Entry 8ZBE (electron microscopy, 3.24 A resolution); this record covers chains A and B of the 6 polymer chains in the assembly.

# Chain A
Name: Beta-2 adrenergic receptor, Somatostatin receptor type 5, lgbit (fusion protein)
From: Homo sapiens
UniProt: chimeric construct of P07550, P35346: residues -23 to 0 from P07550 (ADRB2_HUMAN) positions 1-24 (UniProt number = residue number + 24); residues 1-364 from P35346 positions 1-364 (same numbers)
Chain sequence (570 residues; row label = number of the first residue in the row; numbers below 1 keep their minus sign (Met-47 is residue -47)):
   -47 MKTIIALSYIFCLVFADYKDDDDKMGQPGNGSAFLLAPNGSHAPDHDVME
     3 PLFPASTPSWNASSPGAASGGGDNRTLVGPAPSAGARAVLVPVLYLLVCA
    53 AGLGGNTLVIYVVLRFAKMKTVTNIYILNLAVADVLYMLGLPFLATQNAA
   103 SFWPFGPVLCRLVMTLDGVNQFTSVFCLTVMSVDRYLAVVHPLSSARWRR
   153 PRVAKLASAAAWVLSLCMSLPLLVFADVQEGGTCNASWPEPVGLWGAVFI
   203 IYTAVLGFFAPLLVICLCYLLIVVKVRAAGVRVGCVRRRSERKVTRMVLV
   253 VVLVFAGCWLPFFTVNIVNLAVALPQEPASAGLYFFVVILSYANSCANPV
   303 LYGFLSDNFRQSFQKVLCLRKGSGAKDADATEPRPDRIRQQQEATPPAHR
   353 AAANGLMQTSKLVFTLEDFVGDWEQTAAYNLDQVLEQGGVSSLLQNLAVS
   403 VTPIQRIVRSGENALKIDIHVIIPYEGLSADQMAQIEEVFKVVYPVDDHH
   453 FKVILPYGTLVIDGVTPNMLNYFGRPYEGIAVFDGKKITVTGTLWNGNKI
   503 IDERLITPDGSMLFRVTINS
Unresolved in the structure: -47 to 41, 182-185, 230-238, 318-522
Sequence notes: initiating methionine (-47); expression tag (-46 to -24)
UniProt features mapped onto this chain:
  - glycosylation (N-linked (GlcNAc...) asparagine): Asn-18, Asn-9
Disulfides: Cys112-Cys186

# Chain B
Name: Guanine nucleotide-binding protein G(i) subunit alpha-1
From: Homo sapiens
UniProt: P63096 (GNAI1_HUMAN); residue numbers follow UniProt; this construct covers 1-354
Chain sequence (354 residues; row label = number of the first residue in the row):
     1 MGCTLSAEDKAAVERSKMIDRNLREDGEKAAREVKLLLLGAGESGKSTIV
    51 KQMKIIHEAGYSEEECKQYKAVVYSNTIQSIIAIIRAMGRLKIDFGDSAR
   101 ADDARQLFVLAGAAEEGFMTAELAGVIKRLWKDSGVQACFNRSREYQLND
   151 SAAYYLNDLDRIAQPNYIPTQQDVLRTRVKTTGIVETHFTFKDLHFKMFD
   201 VGAQRSERKKWIHCFEGVTAIIFCVALSDYDLVLAEDEEMNRMHESMKLF
   251 DSICNNKWFTDTSIILFLNKKDLFEEKIKKSPLTICYPEYAGSNTYEEAA
   301 AYIQCQFEDLNKRKDTKEIYTHFTCSTDTKNVQFVFDAVTDVIIKNNLKD
   351 CGLF
Unresolved in the structure: 1-5, 53-181, 235-240, 354
Sequence notes: conflict Ala203 (Gly in P63096), Ser326 (Ala in P63096)
UniProt features mapped onto this chain:
  - region: Lys35 to Thr48 (G1 motif), Asp173 to Thr181 (G2 motif), Phe196 to Gly202, Gln204, Arg205 (G3 motif), Ile265 to Asp272 (G4 motif), Thr324, Cys325, Thr327 to Thr329 (G5 motif)
  - binding site (GTP): Glu43 to Thr48, Ser151, Leu175 to Thr181, Asp200 to Gly202, Gln204, Asn269 to Asp272
  - binding site (Mg(2+)): Ser47, Thr181
  - modified residue: Arg178 (ADP-ribosylarginine), Gln204 (Deamidated glutamine), Cys351 (ADP-ribosylcysteine)
  - lipidation: Gly2 (N-myristoyl glycine), Cys3 (S-palmitoyl cysteine)
  - natural variant: Gly40 (G40C: In NEDHISB; G40R: In NEDHISB), Gly45 (G45D: In NEDHISB), Thr48 (T48I: In NEDHISB; T48K: In NEDHISB), Gln52 (Q52P: In NEDHISB), Ser75 (deletion: In NEDHISB; uncertain significance), Gln172 (deletion: In NEDHISB), Asp173 (D173V: In NEDHISB), Glu186 to Phe189 (deletion: In NEDHISB; uncertain significance), Cys224 (C224Y: In NEDHISB), Lys270 (K270N: In NEDHISB; K270R: In NEDHISB), Asp272 (D272G: In NEDHISB), Val332 (V332E: In NEDHISB; uncertain significance)
  - mutagenesis: Gly42 (G42R: Abolishes switch to an activated conformation and dissociation from beta and gamma subunits upon GTP binding. Abolishes interaction with RGS family members), Glu116 (E116L: Enhances interaction (inactive GDP-bound) with RGS14), Gln147 (Q147L: Enhances interaction (inactive GDP-bound) with RGS14), Glu245 (E245L: Enhances interaction (inactive GDP-bound) with RGS14)

# Chain A / chain B interface
Contacting residue pairs (19; chain A residue first):
  Thr75(A) with Cys351(B)
  Arg137(A) with Cys351(B), hydrogen bond (side chain-backbone)
  Ala140(A) with Asn347(B), hydrogen bond (backbone-side chain)
  Val141(A) with Ile344(B); Asn347(B); Leu348(B), hydrophobic; Cys351(B), hydrophobic
  Pro144(A) with Asn347(B)
  Leu145(A) with Arg32(B)
  Ala148(A) with Glu28(B)
  Arg152(A) with Arg24(B)
  Ile224(A) with Leu353(B), hydrophobic
  Val228(A) with Ile344(B), hydrophobic
  Arg239(A) with Glu318(B), hydrogen bond (backbone-side chain)
  Val246(A) with Leu353(B), hydrophobic
  Met249(A) with Leu353(B)
  Ser308(A) with Gly352(B)
  Asn310(A) with Lys349(B), hydrogen bond (side chain-backbone); Asp350(B)
Also at the interface, not in a pair above, chain A (18 interface residues in all): Tyr221, Val250, Leu307
Also at the interface, not in a pair above, chain B (13 interface residues in all): Glu25

# Overview
The interface between chain A and chain B involves 18 residues on one side and 13 on the other, with 4
hydrogen bonds. Among the polar pairs are Arg137(A)-Cys351(B), Ala140(A)-Asn347(B) and Arg239(A)-Glu318(B).
Chain A is Beta-2 adrenergic receptor, Somatostatin receptor type 5, lgbit (fusion protein) and chain B is
Guanine nucleotide-binding protein G(i) subunit alpha-1, both from Homo sapiens; the structure, cryo-EM
structure of the octreotide-bound SSTR5-Gi complex, was determined by electron microscopy together with 8ZCJ
from the same study.
